PDB entry 7DXG | electron microscopy, 2.90 A resolution | chains A and C of the 4 polymer chains in the assembly

== Chain A (and C) ==
Protein: Short transient receptor potential channel 6
Organism: Homo sapiens
Notes: chain C of this document is another copy of the same molecule, construct and numbering; everything in this record applies to it too
UniProt: Q9Y210 (TRPC6_HUMAN); residues 1-931 here = UniProt positions 1-931
Chain sequence (931 residues; numbered 1 to 931; the number before each row is that of its first residue):
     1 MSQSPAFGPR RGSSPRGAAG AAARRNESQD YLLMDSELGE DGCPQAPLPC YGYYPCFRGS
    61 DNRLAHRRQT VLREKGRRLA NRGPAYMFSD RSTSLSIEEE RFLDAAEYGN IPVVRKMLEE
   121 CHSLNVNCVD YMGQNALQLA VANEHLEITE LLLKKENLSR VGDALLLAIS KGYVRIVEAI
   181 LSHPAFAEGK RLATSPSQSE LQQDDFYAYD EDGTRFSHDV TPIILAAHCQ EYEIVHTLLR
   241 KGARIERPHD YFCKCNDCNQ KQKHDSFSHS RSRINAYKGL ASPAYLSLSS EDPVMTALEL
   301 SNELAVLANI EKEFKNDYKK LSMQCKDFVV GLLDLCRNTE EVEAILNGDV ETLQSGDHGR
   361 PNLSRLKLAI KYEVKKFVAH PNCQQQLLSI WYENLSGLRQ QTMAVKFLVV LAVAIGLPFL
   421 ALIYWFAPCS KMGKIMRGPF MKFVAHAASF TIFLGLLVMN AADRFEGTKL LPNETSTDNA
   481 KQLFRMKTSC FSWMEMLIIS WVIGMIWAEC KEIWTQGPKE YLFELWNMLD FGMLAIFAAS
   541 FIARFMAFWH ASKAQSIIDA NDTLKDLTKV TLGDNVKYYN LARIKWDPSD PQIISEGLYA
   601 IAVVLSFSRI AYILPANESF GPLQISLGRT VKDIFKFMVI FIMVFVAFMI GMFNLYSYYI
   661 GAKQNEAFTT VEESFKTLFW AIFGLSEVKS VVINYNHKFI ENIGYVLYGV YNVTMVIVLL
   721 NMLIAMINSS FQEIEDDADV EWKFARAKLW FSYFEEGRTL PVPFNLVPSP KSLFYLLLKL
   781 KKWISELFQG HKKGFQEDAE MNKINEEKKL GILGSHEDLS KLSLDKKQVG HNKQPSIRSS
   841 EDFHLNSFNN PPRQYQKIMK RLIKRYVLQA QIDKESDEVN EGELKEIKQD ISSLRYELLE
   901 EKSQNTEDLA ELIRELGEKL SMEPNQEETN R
Unresolved in the structure: 1-94, 193-203, 469-482, 559-573, 733-736, 769-852, 921-931
UniProt features mapped onto this chain:
  - modified residue: Ser815 (Phosphoserine)
  - glycosylation (N-linked (GlcNAc...) asparagine): Asn473, Asn561
  - natural variant: Phe88 (F88FAYMF: In FSGS2; uncertain significance), Gly109 (G109S: In FSGS2), Pro112 (P112Q: In FSGS2), Asn125 (N125S: In FSGS2; uncertain significance), Asn143 (N143S: In FSGS2), Arg175 (R175Q: In FSGS2), His218 (H218L: In FSGS2), Ser270 (S270T: In FSGS2), Arg360 (R360H: In FSGS2; uncertain significance), Leu395 (L395A: In FSGS2; uncertain significance), Ala404 (A404V: Increases calcium ion transport), Gly757 (G757D: In FSGS2), 4 further natural variant entries in UniProt
  - mutagenesis: Asn110 (N110H: Increases calcium ion transport), Asn125 (N125A: No effect on RNF24-binding; when associated with A-127; A-128 and A-130), Asn127 (N127A: No effect on RNF24-binding; when associated with A-125; A-128 and A-130), Cys128 (C128A: No effect on RNF24-binding; when associated with A-125; A-127 and A-130), Asp130 (D130A: No effect on RNF24-binding; when associated with A-125; A-127 and A-128), Met132 (M132T: Increases cation channel activity. Increases significantly inward and outward currents and does not show channel inactivation. Increases calcium ion transport), Asn561 (N561Q: Constitutively activates channel), Glu755 to Gly757 (Decreases calcium ion transport), Glu755 to Glu756 (Increases calcium ion transport), Lys826 to Lys827 (Decreases calcium ion transport), Gln889 (Q889K: Increases calcium transport. Increases calcium ion transport)
Metal / ion sites: Ca2+ site 1: Glu144, Asp890; Zn2+: His249, Cys255, Cys258; Ca2+ site 2: Glu878, Glu883 (shared with 1 residue of chain D); Ca2+ site 3: Glu881 (shared with Glu878(C), Glu883(C) of chain C)
Residues lining bound ligands:
  - 98R ([(2S)-2-[(E)-octadec-10-enoyl]oxy-3-oxidanyl-propyl] octadec-10-enoate), molecule 1: Val631, Met638, Glu672, Phe675, Lys676, Phe679, Trp680
  - 98R, molecule 2: Asn702, Tyr705, Val706, Gly709, Val710, Val713, Thr714, Ile717
  - sar7334 (HOR; 4-[[(1R,2R)-2-[(3R)-3-azanylpiperidin-1-yl]-2,3-dihydro-1H-inden-1-yl]oxy]-3-chloranyl-benzenecarbonitrile): Lys442, His446, Ala447, Phe450, Ala508, Glu509, Glu512, Tyr521, Asn527, Asp530, Arg609, Tyr612, Ile613, Ser752, Tyr753, Arg758

== Interface between chain A and chain C ==
Residue-residue contacts (136):
  Tyr108(A) with Arg175(C)
  Tyr131(A) with Glu233(C), hydrogen bond; His236(C); Gln871(C), hydrogen bond
  Met132(A) with Lys864(C), hydrogen bond (backbone-side chain); Val867(C), hydrophobic; Leu868(C), hydrophobic
  Lys171(A) with Glu875(C), salt bridge
  Tyr209(A) with Lys864(C); Leu868(C), hydrophobic
  Asp210(A) with Lys864(C), salt bridge
  Asp212(A) with Lys857(C), salt bridge; Arg861(C), salt bridge
  Thr214(A) with Arg337(C), hydrogen bond (backbone-side chain)
  Arg215(A) with Arg337(C), hydrogen bond (backbone-side chain)
  Phe216(A) with Arg337(C), hydrogen bond (backbone-side chain)
  Ser217(A) with Arg337(C)
  Asp265(A) with Asn338(C); Thr339(C), hydrogen bond (side chain-backbone)
  Phe267(A) with Cys336(C); Arg337(C); Asn338(C); Thr339(C); Val342(C), hydrophobic; Asn382(C); Gln385(C)
  Ser268(A) with Arg337(C)
  Arg271(A) with Arg337(C)
  Lys636(A) with Leu623(C)
  Val639(A) with Phe620(C), hydrophobic
  Ile640(A) with Leu614(C), hydrophobic; Leu627(C), hydrophobic
  Met643(A) with Ile610(C), hydrophobic; Leu614(C), hydrophobic
  Ala647(A) with Val604(C); Phe607(C), hydrophobic
  Phe648(A) with Val604(C), hydrophobic
  Ile650(A) with Val458(C), hydrophobic; Val603(C), hydrophobic; Phe607(C), hydrophobic
  Gly651(A) with Ala600(C); Val604(C)
  Phe653(A) with Ala461(C), hydrophobic; Arg464(C); Phe465(C), hydrophobic
  Asn654(A) with Ala461(C); Tyr599(C)
  Leu655(A) with Glu596(C); Gly597(C); Ala600(C), hydrophobic
  Ser657(A) with Arg464(C), hydrogen bond
  Tyr658(A) with Arg464(C), hydrogen bond; Arg583(C); Glu596(C)
  Tyr659(A) with Arg583(C)
  Ile660(A) with Thr468(C)
  Thr670(A) with Phe465(C); Glu466(C)
  Val671(A) with Phe465(C), hydrogen bond (backbone-backbone)
  Gly684(A) with Leu685(C)
  Ser686(A) with Leu685(C)
  Val688(A) with Trp680(C); Leu685(C), hydrophobic
  Tyr695(A) with Ile584(C)
  Asn696(A) with Pro588(C)
  His697(A) with Arg583(C); Trp586(C), hydrogen bond (side chain-backbone); Ile593(C)
  Phe699(A) with Ile594(C), hydrophobic; Gly597(C)
  Ile700(A) with Ile593(C), hydrophobic
  Ile703(A) with Gly597(C); Ile601(C), hydrophobic
  Tyr705(A) with Lys676(C); Trp680(C)
  Tyr708(A) with Trp680(C), hydrophobic
  Gly709(A) with Phe679(C); Trp680(C)
  Asn712(A) with Trp680(C); Phe683(C)
  Val713(A) with Phe679(C), hydrophobic; Phe683(C), hydrophobic
  Val716(A) with Phe683(C), hydrophobic
  Ile717(A) with Val631(C), hydrophobic; Ile634(C), hydrophobic
  Leu720(A) with Ile634(C), hydrophobic; Leu723(C), hydrophobic; Met726(C), hydrophobic
  Asn721(A) with Ser626(C), hydrogen bond; Leu627(C); Thr630(C), hydrogen bond
  Leu723(A) with Leu723(C), hydrophobic
  Ile724(A) with Met726(C), hydrophobic; Ser730(C)
  Ile727(A) with Ile727(C), hydrophobic; Phe731(C), hydrophobic
  Asn728(A) with Ser730(C), hydrogen bond; Phe731(C)
  Phe731(A) with Phe731(C), hydrophobic
  Glu878(A) with Glu878(C)
  Val879(A) with Glu878(C); Val879(C), hydrogen bond (backbone-backbone)
  Asn880(A) with Glu875(C); Ser876(C); Asp877(C); Val879(C)
  Glu881(A) with Lys874(C); Glu875(C), hydrogen bond (backbone-backbone); Asp877(C), hydrogen bond (backbone-backbone); Val879(C); Glu883(C)
  Gly882(A) with Glu875(C), hydrogen bond (backbone-backbone)
  Leu884(A) with Val879(C), hydrophobic; Ile887(C), hydrophobic
  Lys888(A) with Glu144(C), salt bridge; Glu886(C), salt bridge; Ile887(C); Asp890(C), salt bridge
  Ile891(A) with Ile887(C), hydrophobic; Ile891(C), hydrophobic
  Arg895(A) with Glu147(C), salt bridge; Leu894(C); Glu897(C), salt bridge
  Tyr896(A) with Arg175(C), hydrogen bond
  Leu898(A) with Leu898(C), hydrophobic; Glu901(C)
  Leu899(A) with Glu897(C); Leu898(C), hydrophobic; Glu901(C)
  Lys902(A) with Glu901(C); Asn905(C)
  Ser903(A) with Glu901(C)
  Thr906(A) with Asn905(C)
  Leu909(A) with Leu909(C), hydrophobic
  Ile913(A) with Leu912(C), hydrophobic
  Leu916(A) with Leu916(C), hydrophobic
Other interface residues (no listed pair), chain A (82 interface residues in all): Asp104, Gly133, Phe637, Val646, Asn702, Leu707, Val718, Lys885, Ser892
Other interface residues (no listed pair), chain C (83 interface residues in all): Leu457, Gly467, Asp587, Leu598, Glu672, Arg865, Leu884

== Overview ==
The interface between chain A and chain C involves 82 residues on one side and 83 on the other; the contacts
include 19 hydrogen bonds and 9 salt bridges. Among the polar pairs are Lys171(A)-Glu875(C),
Asp210(A)-Lys864(C) and Asp212(A)-Lys857(C).
Chain A and chain C are both Short transient receptor potential channel 6 (Homo sapiens); the structure,
Structure of SAR7334-bound TRPC6 at 2.9 angstrom, was determined by electron microscopy together with 7DXB,
7DXC, 7DXE, 7DXF and 7DXD from the same study.
